PDB entry 4MPH | X-ray diffraction, 2.03 A resolution | chains A and B

# Chain A (and B)
Protein: D-alanyl-D-alanine carboxypeptidase family protein
Organism: Bacillus anthracis
Notes: fragment: VanY-like peptidase; chain B of this document is another copy of the same molecule, construct and numbering; everything in this record applies to it too
UniProt: Q81QA6 (Q81QA6_BACAN); residue numbers follow UniProt; this construct covers 55-243
Chain sequence (192 residues; row label = number of the first residue in the row; note: 54 numbers in that range are skipped by the numbering (no residue carries them; nothing is unmodelled there); numbers below 1 keep their minus sign (Ser-2 is residue -2)):
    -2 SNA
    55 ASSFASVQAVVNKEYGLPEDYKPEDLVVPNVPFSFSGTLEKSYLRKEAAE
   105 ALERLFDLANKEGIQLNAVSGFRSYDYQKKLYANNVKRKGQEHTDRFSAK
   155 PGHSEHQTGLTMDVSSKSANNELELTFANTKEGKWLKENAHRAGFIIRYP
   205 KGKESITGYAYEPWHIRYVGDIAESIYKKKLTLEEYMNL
Disordered / not traced: -2 to 0, 142-149 (chain B: 142-149)
Differences from the reference sequence: expression tag (-2 to 0)
Metal / ion sites: Zn2+: His160, Asp167, His219
What the authors report for this chain:
  - Zn2+ coordination: His160, Asp167, His219

# Chain A / chain B interface
Residue-residue contacts - 17 pairs, chain A then chain B:
  Phe87(A) - Ser90(B)  hydrogen bond (backbone-side chain)
  Ser88(A) - Phe89(B)
  Ser88(A) - Ser90(B)  hydrogen bond (backbone-backbone)
  Phe89(A) - Ser88(B)
  Phe89(A) - Ser90(B)
  Asn138(A) - Glu178(B)
  Lys171(A) - Thr92(B)
  Lys171(A) - Leu93(B)
  Asn174(A) - Leu93(B)
  Asn174(A) - Tyr131(B)
  Glu176(A) - Lys95(B)  salt bridge
  Glu176(A) - Arg127(B)  salt bridge
  Glu176(A) - Tyr131(B)  hydrogen bond
  Glu178(A) - Leu135(B)
  Leu179(A) - Asn138(B)
  Thr180(A) - Lys134(B)
  Thr180(A) - Asn138(B)
Also at the interface, not in a pair above, chain A (13 interface residues in all): Ser90, Tyr131, Asn175
Also at the interface, not in a pair above, chain B (15 interface residues in all): Glu94, Asn139, Asn174

# In short
Chain A and chain B form an interface of 13 and 15 residues respectively; the contacts include 3 hydrogen
bonds and 2 salt bridges. Polar pairs include Glu176(A)-Lys95(B), Glu176(A)-Arg127(B) and Phe87(A)-Ser90(B).
His160(A), Asp167(A) and His219(A) form the Zn2+ site. From the paper: Zn2+ coordination by His160(A),
Asp167(A) and His219(A).
Chain A and chain B are both D-alanyl-D-alanine carboxypeptidase family protein (Bacillus anthracis); the
structure, Crystal structure of BaLdcB / VanY-like L,D-carboxypeptidase Zinc(II)-bound, was determined by
X-ray diffraction (same publication as 4OX3, 4OX5, 4OXD and 4JID).
